Entry 9FFX (electron microscopy, 3.60 A resolution); this record covers chains B and C of the 6 polymer chains in the assembly.

[Chain B]
Molecule: Gamma-aminobutyric acid receptor subunit beta-3
From: Homo sapiens
Reference sequence: P28472 (GBRB3_HUMAN); residues 1-448 here correspond to UniProt positions 26-473 (UniProt number = residue number + 25)
Amino-acid sequence (395 residues; each row starts with the number of its first residue; note: 107 numbers in that range are skipped by the numbering (no residue carries them; nothing is unmodelled there); numbers below 1 keep their minus sign (Met-53 is residue -53)):
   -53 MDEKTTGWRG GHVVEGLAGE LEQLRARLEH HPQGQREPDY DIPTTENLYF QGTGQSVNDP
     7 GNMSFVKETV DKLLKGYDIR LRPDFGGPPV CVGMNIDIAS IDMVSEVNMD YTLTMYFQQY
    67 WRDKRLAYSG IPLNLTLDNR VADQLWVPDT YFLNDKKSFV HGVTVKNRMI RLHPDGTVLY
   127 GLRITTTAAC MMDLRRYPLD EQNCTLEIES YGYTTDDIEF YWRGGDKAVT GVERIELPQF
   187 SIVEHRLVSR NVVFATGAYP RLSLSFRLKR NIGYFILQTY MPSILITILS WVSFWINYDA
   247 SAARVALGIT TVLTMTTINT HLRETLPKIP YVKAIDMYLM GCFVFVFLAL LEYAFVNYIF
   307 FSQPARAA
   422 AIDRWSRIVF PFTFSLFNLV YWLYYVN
Not modelled in the structure: -53 to 7, 448
Sequence notes: initiating methionine (-53); expression tag (-52 to 0); linker (308-314)
Curated features (UniProtKB/Swiss-Prot):
  - binding site (benzamidine): Asp95 to Tyr97, Glu155 to Tyr157, Phe200
  - binding site (4-aminobutanoate): Tyr97, Glu155, Tyr157, Thr202
  - binding site (histamine): Tyr97, Ser156, Tyr157, Thr202
  - glycosylation (N-linked (GlcNAc...) asparagine): Asn8, Asn80, Asn149
Cystine bridges: Cys136-Cys150
Covalently attached groups: N-acetylglucosamine (NAG) linked to Asn80; glycan linked to Asn149
Small-molecule neighbours: gamma-amino-butanoic acid (ABU): Tyr97, Glu155, Ser156, Tyr157, Phe200, Thr202, Tyr205

[Chain C]
Molecule: Isoform 1 of Gamma-aminobutyric acid receptor subunit gamma-2
From: Homo sapiens
Reference sequence: P18507 (GBRG2_HUMAN), isoform P18507-2; the construct has insertions or renumbered stretches relative to UniProt, so the offset changes along the chain: 1-322 = UniProt 40-361; 400-428 = UniProt 447-475
Amino-acid sequence (373 residues; row label = number of the first residue in the row; note: 71 numbers in that range are skipped by the numbering (no residue carries them; nothing is unmodelled there); numbers below 1 keep their minus sign (Thr-1 is residue -1)):
    -1 TGQKSDDDYE DYTSNKTWVL TPKVPEGDVT VILNNLLEGY DNKLRPDIGV KPTLIHTDMY
    59 VNSIGPVNAI NMEYTIDIFF AQTWYDRRLK FNSTIKVLRL NSNMVGKIWI PDTFFRNSKK
   119 ADAHWITTPN RMLRIWNDGR VLYTLRLTID AECQLQLHNF PMDEHSCPLE FSSYGYPREE
   179 IVYQWKRSSV EVGDTRSWRL YQFSFVGLRN TTEVVKTTSG DYVVMSVYFD LSRRMGYFTI
   239 QTYIPCTLIV VLSWVSFWIN KDAVPARTSL GITTVLTMTT LSTIARKSLP KVSYVTAMDL
   299 FVSVCFIFVF SALVEYGTLH YFVSSQPARA
   400 AKMDSYARIF FPTAFCLFNL VYWVSYLYLG TGGTTETSQV APA
Not modelled in the structure: -1 to 24, 430-442
Sequence notes: expression tag (-1 to 0, 429-442); conflict Thr11 (Ala50 in P18507); linker (323-328)
Curated features (UniProtKB/Swiss-Prot):
  - glycosylation (N-linked (GlcNAc...) asparagine): Asn13, Asn90, Asn208
Cystine bridges: Cys151-Cys165
Covalently attached groups: N-acetylglucosamine (NAG) linked to Asn208

[How chain B and chain C interact]
Contacting residue pairs (50; chain B residue first):
  Asn8(B) with Val48(C)
  Met9(B) with Arg43(C); Ile46(C), hydrophobic
  Val12(B) with Leu42(C), hydrophobic
  Lys13(B) with Asp39(C); Leu42(C)
  Asp48(B) with Lys117(C)
  Met49(B) with Asn69(C)
  Tyr62(B) with Phe112(C); Arg114(C); Tyr172(C)
  Gln64(B) with Thr216(C); Ser217(C)
  Thr82(B) with Gly173(C); Tyr174(C); Glu178(C), hydrogen bond
  Leu83(B) with Lys41(C); Leu42(C), hydrophobic
  Asp84(B) with Asn40(C); Lys41(C); Tyr174(C)
  Arg86(B) with Asn40(C); Gly104(C), hydrogen bond (side chain-backbone)
  Val87(B) with Lys41(C)
  His107(B) with Ser116(C); Lys117(C)
  Val109(B) with Thr111(C); Phe112(C); Ala119(C); Asp120(C); Leu145(C), hydrophobic
  Thr110(B) with Thr111(C), hydrogen bond (side chain-backbone); Leu145(C)
  Val111(B) with Asp110(C)
  Asn113(B) with Phe112(C)
  Arg114(B) with Tyr172(C)
  Met115(B) with Tyr172(C), hydrophobic; Gly173(C)
  Arg117(B) with Gly173(C), hydrogen bond (side chain-backbone); Pro175(C); Ser217(C), hydrogen bond (side chain-backbone); Tyr220(C), hydrogen bond
  Gly127(B) with Tyr172(C)
  Leu128(B) with Tyr172(C), hydrogen bond (backbone-side chain)
  Arg129(B) with Phe112(C); Phe113(C), hydrogen bond (side chain-backbone); Arg114(C); Ser116(C), hydrogen bond (side chain-backbone); Tyr172(C), hydrogen bond (backbone-side chain)
  Tyr220(B) with Ser291(C)
Interface residues without a listed pair, chain B (37 interface residues in all): Val16, Asp17, Leu20, Ser46, Leu79, Asn80, Leu81, Asn85, Gln90, Phe105, Glu182, Gln224
Interface residues without a listed pair, chain C (43 interface residues in all): Gly37, Asp45, Gly47, Phe78, Arg86, Ile106, Ile108, Pro109, Ala121, Arg129, Leu143, Glu150, Gln152, Arg284, Val290

[In short]
37 residues of chain B and 43 residues of chain C are in contact; the contacts include 10 hydrogen bonds.
Polar pairs include Thr82(B)-Glu178(C), Arg86(B)-Gly104(C) and Thr110(B)-Thr111(C). Bound to chain B:
gamma-amino-butanoic acid. Covalently linked N-acetylglucosamine: at Asn80(B). N-acetylglucosamine is
covalently linked to Asn208(C).
Chain B is Gamma-aminobutyric acid receptor subunit beta-3 and chain C is Isoform 1 of Gamma-aminobutyric acid
receptor subunit gamma-2, both from Homo sapiens; the structure, Cryo-EM structure of the alpha1beta3gamma2
GABA(A) receptor in complex with GABA and Nb38 in the short-lived ..., was determined by electron microscopy.
